4OT6 - chain A; structure by X-ray diffraction, 2.05 A resolution.

# Chain A
Molecule: Tyrosine-protein kinase BTK
Organism: Homo sapiens
Notes: EC 2.7.10.2
UniProt: Q06187 (BTK_HUMAN); residue numbers follow UniProt; this construct covers 378-659
Chain sequence (283 residues; each row starts with the number of its first residue):
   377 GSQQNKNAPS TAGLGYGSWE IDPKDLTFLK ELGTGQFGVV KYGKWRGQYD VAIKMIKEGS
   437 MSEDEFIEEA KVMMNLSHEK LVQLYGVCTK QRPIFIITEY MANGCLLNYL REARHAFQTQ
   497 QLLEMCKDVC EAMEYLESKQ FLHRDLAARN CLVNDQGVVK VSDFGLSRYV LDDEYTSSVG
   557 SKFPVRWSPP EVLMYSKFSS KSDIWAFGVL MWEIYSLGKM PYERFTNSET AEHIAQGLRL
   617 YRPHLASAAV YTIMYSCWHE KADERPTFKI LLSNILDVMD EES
Unresolved in the structure: 377-393, 659
Differences from the reference sequence: expression tag (377); engineered mutation A489 (Met in Q06187), A492 (Arg in Q06187), A624 (Glu in Q06187), A625 (Lys in Q06187)
Curated features (UniProtKB/Swiss-Prot):
  - motif: W581 to W588 (CAV1-binding)
  - active site: D521 (Proton acceptor)
  - binding site (ATP): L408 to V416, K430
  - binding site (clofedanol): T474 to M477, L542
  - binding site (dasatinib): T474 to M477
  - modified residue: Y551 (Phosphotyrosine), S604 (Phosphoserine), Y617 (Phosphotyrosine), S623 (Phosphoserine), S659 (Phosphoserine)
  - natural variant: L408 (L408P: In XLA), G414 (G414R: In XLA), Y418 (Y418H: In XLA), I429 (I429N: In XLA), K430 (K430E: In XLA; K430R: In XLA), E445 (E445D: In XLA), G462 (G462D: In XLA; G462V: In XLA), Y476 (Y476D: In XLA), M477 (M477R: In XLA), C481 (C481S: Found in patients with chronic lymphocytic leukemia; uncertain significance), C502 (C502F: In XLA; C502W: In XLA), C506 (C506R: In XLA; C506Y: In XLA), 36 further natural variant entries in UniProt
  - mutagenesis: Y551 (Y551F: Loss of phosphorylation of GTF2I), Y617 (Y617E: Defective in mediating calcium response)
Ligand contacts: 4-Methanesulfonyl-N- (2V1; 4-(methylsulfonyl)-N-[3-(8-{[4-(morpholin-4-ylcarbonyl)phenyl]amino}imidazo[1,2-a]pyrazin-6-yl)phenyl]benzamide): E407, L408, G409, T410, G411, V416, A428, T474, E475, Y476, M477, A478, G480, N484, L528

# In short
Ligands of chain A: 4-Methanesulfonyl-N-. UniProt lists active-site residue D521, 10 ATP-binding residues, 5
clofedanol-binding residues and 4 dasatinib-binding residues.
Chain A is Tyrosine-protein kinase BTK (Homo sapiens); the structure, Crystal structure of BTK kinase domain
complexed with
4-Methanesulfonyl-N-(3-{8-[4-(morpholine-4-carbonyl)-phenylamino]-imidazo[1,2-a]pyrazin-6-yl}-phenyl)-benzamide,
was determined by X-ray diffraction, deposited together with 4OT5, 4OTQ and 4OTR.
